Entry 3B2Z (X-ray diffraction, 2.80 A resolution); this record covers chain A.

[Chain A]
Name: Adamts-4
From: Homo sapiens
Notes: EC 3.4.24.82
UniProt: O75173 (ATS4_HUMAN); numbering as in UniProt (aligned over 213-520)
Chain sequence (316 residues; numbered 213 to 528; the number before each row is that of its first residue):
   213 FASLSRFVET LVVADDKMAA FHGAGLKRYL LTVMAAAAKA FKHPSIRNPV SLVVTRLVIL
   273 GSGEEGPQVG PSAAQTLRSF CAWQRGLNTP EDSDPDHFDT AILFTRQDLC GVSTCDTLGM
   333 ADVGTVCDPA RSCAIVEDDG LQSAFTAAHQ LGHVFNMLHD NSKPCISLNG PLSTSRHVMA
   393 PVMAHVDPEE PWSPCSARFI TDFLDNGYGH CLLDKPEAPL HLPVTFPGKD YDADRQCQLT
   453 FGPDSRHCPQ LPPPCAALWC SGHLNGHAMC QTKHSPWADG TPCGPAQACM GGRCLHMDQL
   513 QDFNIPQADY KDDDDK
Unresolved in the structure: 213-214, 476-478, 508-528
Disulfides: Cys293-Cys345, Cys322-Cys327, Cys339-Cys423, Cys377-Cys407, Cys449-Cys472, Cys460-Cys482, Cys467-Cys501, Cys495-Cys506
Construct notes: engineered mutation Gln362 (Glu in O75173), Gln362 (Glu in O75173), Gln362 (Glu in O75173), Gln362 (Glu in O75173), Gln362 (Glu in O75173), Gln362 (Glu in O75173), Gln362 (Glu in O75173), Gln362 (Glu in O75173); expression tag (521, 521, 521, 521, 521, 521, 521, 521-522, 522, 522, 522, 522, 522, 522, 522-523, 523, 523, 523, 523, 523, 523, 523-524, 524, 524, 524, 524, 524, 524, 524-525, 525, 525, 525, 525, 525, 525, 525-526, 526, 526, 526, 526, 526, 526, 526-527, 527, 527, 527, 527, 527, 527, 527-528, 528, 528, 528, 528, 528, 528, 528)
Bound ions: Ca2+ site 1: Glu221, Asp304, Asp311, Cys423, Asp426; Ca2+ site 2: Glu221, Asp304, Asp426; Zn2+: Asp328, His361, His365, His371
Swiss-Prot annotation at these positions:
  - binding site (Zn(2+)): His361, His365, His371

[Summary]
Asp328, His361, His365 and His371 coordinate Zn2+. The Ca2+ site 1 is built by Glu221, Asp304, Asp311, Cys423
and Asp426. UniProt lists 3 Zn2+-binding residues.
Chain A is Adamts-4 (Homo sapiens); the structure, Crystal Structure of ADAMTS4 (apo form), was determined by
X-ray diffraction, deposited together with 2RJP and 2RJQ.
